Entry 3IR7 (X-ray diffraction, 2.50 A resolution); this record covers chains A and B of the 3 polymer chains in the assembly.

Chain A:
Protein: Respiratory nitrate reductase 1 alpha chain
Organism: Escherichia coli K-12
Notes: EC 1.7.99.4; fragment: NarG
UniProtKB: P09152 (NARG_ECOLI); residues 0-1246 here correspond to UniProt positions 1-1247 (UniProt number = residue number + 1)
Amino-acid sequence (1247 residues; each row starts with the number of its first residue; numbering starts at 0):
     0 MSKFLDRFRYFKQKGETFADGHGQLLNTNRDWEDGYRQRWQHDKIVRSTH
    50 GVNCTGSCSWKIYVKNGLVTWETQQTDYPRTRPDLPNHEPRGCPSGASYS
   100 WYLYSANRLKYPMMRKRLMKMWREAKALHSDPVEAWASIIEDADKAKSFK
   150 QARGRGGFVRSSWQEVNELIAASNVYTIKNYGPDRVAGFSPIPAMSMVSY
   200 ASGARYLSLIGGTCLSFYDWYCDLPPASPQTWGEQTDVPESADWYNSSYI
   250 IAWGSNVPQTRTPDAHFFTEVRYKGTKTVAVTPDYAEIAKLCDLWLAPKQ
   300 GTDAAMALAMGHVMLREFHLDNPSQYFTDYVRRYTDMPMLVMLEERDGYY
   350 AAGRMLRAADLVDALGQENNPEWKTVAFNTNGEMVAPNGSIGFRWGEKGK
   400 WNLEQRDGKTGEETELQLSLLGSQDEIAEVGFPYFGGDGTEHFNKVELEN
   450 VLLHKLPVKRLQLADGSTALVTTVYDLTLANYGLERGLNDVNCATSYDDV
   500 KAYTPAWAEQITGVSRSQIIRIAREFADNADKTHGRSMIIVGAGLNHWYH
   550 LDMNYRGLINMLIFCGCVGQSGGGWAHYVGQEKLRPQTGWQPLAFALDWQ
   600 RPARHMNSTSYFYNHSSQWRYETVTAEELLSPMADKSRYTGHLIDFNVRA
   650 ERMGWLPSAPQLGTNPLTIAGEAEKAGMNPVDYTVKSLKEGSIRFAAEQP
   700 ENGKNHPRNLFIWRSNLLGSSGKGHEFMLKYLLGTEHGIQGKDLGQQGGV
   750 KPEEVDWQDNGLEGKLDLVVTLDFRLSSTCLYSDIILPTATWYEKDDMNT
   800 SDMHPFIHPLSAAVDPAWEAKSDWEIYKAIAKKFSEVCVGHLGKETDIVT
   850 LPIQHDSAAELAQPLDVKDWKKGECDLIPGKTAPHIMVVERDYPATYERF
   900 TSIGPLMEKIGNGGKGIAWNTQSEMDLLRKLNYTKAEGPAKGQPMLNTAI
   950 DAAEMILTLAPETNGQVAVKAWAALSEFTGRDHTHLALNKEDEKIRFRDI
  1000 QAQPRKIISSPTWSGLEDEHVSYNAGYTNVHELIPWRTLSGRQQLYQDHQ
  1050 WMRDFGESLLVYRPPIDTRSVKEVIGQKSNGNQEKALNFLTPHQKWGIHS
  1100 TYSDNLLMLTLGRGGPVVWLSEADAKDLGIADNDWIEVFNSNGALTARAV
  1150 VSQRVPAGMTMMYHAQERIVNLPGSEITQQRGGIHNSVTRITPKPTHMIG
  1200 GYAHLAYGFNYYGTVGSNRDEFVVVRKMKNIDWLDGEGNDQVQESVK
Disordered / not traced: 0, 8-9, 1245-1246
Differences from the reference sequence: engineered mutation S94 (Arg95 in P09152)
Ion coordination: 4Fe-4S cluster Fe: H49, C53, C57, C92; molybdenum(VI) ion: D222 (together with MD1)
Residues lining bound ligands:
  - MD1 (phosphoric acid 4-(2-amino-4-oxo-3,4,5,6,-tetrahydro-pteridin-6-yl)-2-hydroxy-3,4-dimercapto-but-3-en-yl ester guanylate ester), molecule 1: G50, V51, N52, P190, S198, Y220, D222, H546, W712, R713, S714, N715, L716, S719, S720, K722, L771, D772, F773, R774, S776, T788, W791, K794, D822, T1090, H1092, I1097, H1098, S1099, T1100, H1163, H1184, N1185, T1188, N1217, R1218
  - MD1, molecule 2: N52, C53, D222, W252, G253, S254, N255, Q258, T259, R260, V280, T281, P282, D283, A285, P297, Q299, G300, D302, G541, A542, G543, L544, W547, Y577, V578, G579, L1089, P1091, H1092, Q1093, K1094, G1096, I1097, H1098, Y1162, R1218
  - 4Fe-4S cluster (SF4): T48, H49, V51, C53, G55, S56, C57, W59, G91, C92, G95, P262, I1097, Y1101
Swiss-Prot annotation at these positions:
  - binding site ([4Fe-4S] cluster): H49, C53, C57, C92
  - binding site (Mo-bis(molybdopterin guanine dinucleotide)): D222
Reported in the primary citation:
  - 4Fe-4S cluster coordination: H49, C53, C57, C92
  - mutagenesis - R94S: decreased catalytic activity on lapachol
  - mutagenesis - R94S: unchanged catalytic activity on benzyl viologen

Chain B:
Protein: Respiratory nitrate reductase 1 beta chain
Organism: Escherichia coli K-12
Notes: EC 1.7.99.4; fragment: NarH
UniProtKB: P11349 (NARH_ECOLI); residues 1-512 here = UniProt positions 1-512
Amino-acid sequence (512 residues; row label = number of the first residue in the row):
     1 MKIRSQVGMVLNLDKCIGCHTCSVTCKNVWTSREGVEYAWFNNVETKPGQ
    51 GFPTDWENQEKYKGGWIRKINGKLQPRMGNRAMLLGKIFANPHLPGIDDY
   101 YEPFDFDYQNLHTAPEGSKSQPIARPRSLITGERMAKIEKGPNWEDDLGG
   151 EFDKLAKDKNFDNIQKAMYSQFENTFMMYLPRLCEHCLNPACVATCPSGA
   201 IYKREEDGIVLIDQDKCRGWRMCITGCPYKKIYFNWKSGKSEKCIFCYPR
   251 IEAGQPTVCSETCVGRIRYLGVLLYDADAIERAASTENEKDLYQRQLDVF
   301 LDPNDPKVIEQAIKDGIPLSVIEAAQQSPVYKMAMEWKLALPLHPEYRTL
   351 PMVWYVPPLSPIQSAADAGELGSNGILPDVESLRIPVQYLANLLTAGDTK
   401 PVLRALKRMLAMRHYKRAETVDGKVDTRALEEVGLTEAQAQEMYRYLAIA
   451 NYEDRFVVPSSHRELAREAFPEKNGCGFTFGDGCHGSDTKFNLFNSRRID
   501 AIDVTSKTEPHP
Disordered / not traced: 510-512
Ion coordination: 4Fe-4S cluster Fe site 1: C16, C19, C22, C263; 4Fe-4S cluster Fe site 2: C26, C244, C247, C259; 4Fe-4S cluster Fe site 3: C184, C187, C192, C227; 3Fe-4S cluster Fe: C196, C217, C223
Residues lining bound ligands:
  - 3Fe-4S cluster (F3S): T195, C196, P197, S198, A200, I201, I212, C217, R218, G219, W220, R221, M222, C223, S241
  - heme (HEM): I88, F89, W220, R221
  - 4Fe-4S cluster (SF4), molecule 1: C16, I17, G18, C19, H20, T21, C22, V44, P181, T262, C263, V264, G265, I267, R268
  - 4Fe-4S cluster (SF4), molecule 2: C26, W30, F41, N42, L183, C244, I245, F246, C247, T257, V258, C259
  - 4Fe-4S cluster (SF4), molecule 3: C184, E185, H186, C187, P190, A191, C192, V210, C227, P228, Y229, I232, K243
Swiss-Prot annotation at these positions:
  - binding site ([4Fe-4S] cluster): C16, C19, C22, C26, C184, C187, C192, C227, C244, C247, C259, C263
  - binding site ([3Fe-4S] cluster): C196, C217, C223

How chain A and chain B interact:
Pairs across the interface (273):
  S1(A) - S487(B)  hydrogen bond (backbone-side chain)
  S1(A) - T489(B)  hydrogen bond (backbone-side chain)
  S1(A) - F491(B)  hydrogen bond (backbone-backbone)
  K2(A) - D215(B)  salt bridge
  K2(A) - H485(B)
  K2(A) - G486(B)
  K2(A) - S487(B)
  L4(A) - T489(B)
  L4(A) - F491(B)  hydrophobic
  D5(A) - S487(B)
  D5(A) - D488(B)  hydrogen bond (side chain-backbone)
  D5(A) - T489(B)  hydrogen bond
  Q12(A) - D488(B)
  E15(A) - K2(B)
  T16(A) - K2(B)  hydrogen bond (backbone-side chain)
  F17(A) - K2(B)
  F17(A) - R4(B)
  F17(A) - A277(B)
  F17(A) - D278(B)
  A18(A) - A277(B)
  A18(A) - D278(B)  hydrogen bond (backbone-side chain)
  A18(A) - E281(B)
  H21(A) - W66(B)
  H21(A) - N189(B)  hydrogen bond
  H21(A) - E281(B)
  L24(A) - E205(B)
  N28(A) - G486(B)
  N28(A) - S487(B)
  N28(A) - D488(B)  hydrogen bond
  R29(A) - Y202(B)
  R29(A) - R204(B)
  R29(A) - E206(B)  salt bridge
  D30(A) - H485(B)
  D30(A) - G486(B)  hydrogen bond (side chain-backbone)
  D30(A) - R498(B)  salt bridge
  W31(A) - Y202(B)  hydrogen bond
  W31(A) - L211(B)  hydrophobic
  W31(A) - I212(B)
  W31(A) - D213(B)
  W31(A) - Q214(B)
  E32(A) - Y202(B)  hydrogen bond
  E32(A) - R204(B)  salt bridge
  E32(A) - Y248(B)  hydrogen bond (backbone-side chain)
  Y35(A) - W30(B)
  Y35(A) - E242(B)  hydrogen bond
  Y35(A) - I245(B)  hydrophobic
  Y35(A) - Y248(B)
  R36(A) - P249(B)
  R36(A) - E252(B)  salt bridge
  R36(A) - R463(B)
  Q37(A) - T479(B)
  R38(A) - N28(B)  hydrogen bond (side chain-backbone)
  R38(A) - V29(B)  hydrogen bond (side chain-backbone)
  R38(A) - W30(B)
  W39(A) - W30(B)  hydrophobic
  W39(A) - R250(B)
  W39(A) - V258(B)  hydrophobic
  W70(A) - N28(B)
  W70(A) - V29(B)  hydrophobic
  E71(A) - N28(B)
  T72(A) - T262(B)
  Q73(A) - T21(B)
  Q73(A) - T262(B)  hydrogen bond (side chain-backbone)
  Q73(A) - V264(B)
  R79(A) - N451(B)
  R79(A) - E453(B)  salt bridge
  D83(A) - I449(B)
  L84(A) - I449(B)
  P85(A) - R266(B)
  P85(A) - A448(B)
  P85(A) - I449(B)
  N86(A) - R266(B)
  N86(A) - N451(B)
  E88(A) - R266(B)  salt bridge
  E88(A) - Y452(B)
  E88(A) - R455(B)  salt bridge
  P89(A) - E261(B)
  P89(A) - C263(B)
  R90(A) - V264(B)
  G91(A) - V264(B)
  C92(A) - T21(B)
  C92(A) - V264(B)
  P93(A) - C19(B)
  P93(A) - T21(B)
  A96(A) - V24(B)
  A96(A) - T25(B)
  A96(A) - N28(B)  hydrogen bond (backbone-side chain)
  S97(A) - V24(B)
  S99(A) - N28(B)
  W100(A) - Y108(B)
  A105(A) - Y108(B)
  A105(A) - Q109(B)  hydrogen bond (backbone-side chain)
  A105(A) - H112(B)
  N106(A) - Y108(B)
  N106(A) - L111(B)
  N106(A) - H112(B)  hydrogen bond
  R107(A) - H112(B)
  K115(A) - E116(B)  salt bridge
  G153(A) - Q121(B)
  G153(A) - P122(B)
  R154(A) - P115(B)
  R154(A) - G117(B)
  R154(A) - S118(B)  hydrogen bond (backbone-backbone)
  R154(A) - K119(B)
  R154(A) - S120(B)
  R154(A) - Q121(B)
  G155(A) - A114(B)
  G155(A) - P115(B)
  G156(A) - A114(B)  hydrogen bond (backbone-backbone)
  G156(A) - P115(B)
  G156(A) - E116(B)
  F157(A) - H112(B)
  Y244(A) - Y444(B)  hydrogen bond
  Y244(A) - A448(B)
  Y244(A) - I449(B)
  S247(A) - R417(B)  hydrogen bond (backbone-side chain)
  S247(A) - V421(B)
  P257(A) - I17(B)  hydrophobic
  T261(A) - I17(B)
  T261(A) - C19(B)
  T261(A) - V264(B)
  P262(A) - V264(B)  hydrophobic
  A264(A) - I17(B)  hydrophobic
  H265(A) - G265(B)
  H265(A) - R266(B)
  T268(A) - K15(B)
  E269(A) - K15(B)  salt bridge
  E269(A) - R266(B)  salt bridge
  E269(A) - L447(B)
  E269(A) - A448(B)
  R271(A) - D14(B)  salt bridge
  R271(A) - L359(B)
  R271(A) - R413(B)  hydrogen bond (backbone-side chain)
  Y272(A) - N12(B)  hydrogen bond
  Y272(A) - D14(B)  hydrogen bond
  Y272(A) - K15(B)
  Y272(A) - M409(B)
  Y272(A) - M412(B)  hydrophobic
  Y272(A) - K416(B)
  Y272(A) - Y444(B)
  Y272(A) - L447(B)
  Y272(A) - A448(B)
  K273(A) - K416(B)
  K273(A) - R417(B)  hydrogen bond (backbone-backbone)
  K273(A) - T420(B)  hydrogen bond (backbone-side chain)
  K273(A) - Y444(B)
  G274(A) - L377(B)
  G274(A) - R413(B)
  G274(A) - K416(B)
  G274(A) - R417(B)  hydrogen bond (backbone-side chain)
  T275(A) - R413(B)  hydrogen bond (backbone-side chain)
  T275(A) - R417(B)
  K276(A) - I376(B)  hydrogen bond (side chain-backbone)
  K276(A) - L377(B)
  P282(A) - F172(B)
  Y284(A) - T175(B)
  Y284(A) - F176(B)
  Y284(A) - M177(B)
  Y284(A) - P361(B)
  Y284(A) - R384(B)
  A285(A) - M177(B)
  E286(A) - D147(B)
  E286(A) - M177(B)
  E286(A) - Y179(B)  hydrogen bond
  A288(A) - P361(B)
  K289(A) - L13(B)  hydrogen bond (side chain-backbone)
  K289(A) - D14(B)
  K289(A) - C16(B)  hydrogen bond (side chain-backbone)
  K289(A) - M177(B)
  C291(A) - S360(B)
  C291(A) - P361(B)
  D292(A) - P361(B)
  D292(A) - I362(B)  hydrogen bond (backbone-backbone)
  D292(A) - P378(B)
  D292(A) - R413(B)  salt bridge
  L293(A) - I362(B)  hydrophobic
  W294(A) - F172(B)  hydrophobic
  W294(A) - R384(B)
  S516(A) - A368(B)  hydrogen bond (side chain-backbone)
  Q517(A) - A368(B)
  R520(A) - A368(B)  hydrogen bond (side chain-backbone)
  R520(A) - G369(B)
  R520(A) - E370(B)
  R520(A) - I376(B)
  E524(A) - I376(B)
  N528(A) - R417(B)  hydrogen bond
  K531(A) - D422(B)  salt bridge
  R535(A) - T420(B)  hydrogen bond (side chain-backbone)
  L775(A) - L111(B)
  L775(A) - H112(B)
  L780(A) - L111(B)
  L780(A) - Q121(B)
  L780(A) - P122(B)
  Y781(A) - Q121(B)  hydrogen bond
  K1094(A) - G18(B)  hydrogen bond (side chain-backbone)
  K1094(A) - D146(B)  salt bridge
  K1094(A) - D147(B)  salt bridge
  W1095(A) - H20(B)
  W1095(A) - N143(B)
  W1095(A) - D146(B)
  D1103(A) - Y108(B)  hydrogen bond (backbone-side chain)
  L1105(A) - F104(B)
  L1105(A) - D105(B)
  L1105(A) - Y108(B)
  L1106(A) - K27(B)
  L1106(A) - N28(B)
  M1107(A) - V24(B)  hydrophobic
  L1108(A) - F104(B)
  L1108(A) - F106(B)  hydrophobic
  L1108(A) - Y108(B)
  T1109(A) - Y101(B)
  T1109(A) - F104(B)
  T1109(A) - P142(B)
  L1110(A) - H20(B)
  L1110(A) - V24(B)  hydrophobic
  L1110(A) - W40(B)  hydrophobic
  L1110(A) - N143(B)  hydrogen bond (backbone-side chain)
  R1112(A) - W144(B)  hydrogen bond (side chain-backbone)
  R1112(A) - G149(B)  hydrogen bond (side chain-backbone)
  G1113(A) - F106(B)
  G1113(A) - I138(B)
  W1118(A) - D146(B)
  W1118(A) - D147(B)
  E1121(A) - E151(B)
  E1121(A) - F152(B)  hydrogen bond (side chain-backbone)
  K1125(A) - E151(B)  salt bridge
  D1131(A) - G150(B)
  D1131(A) - K154(B)  salt bridge
  N1132(A) - K137(B)  hydrogen bond (backbone-side chain)
  N1132(A) - I138(B)  hydrogen bond (side chain-backbone)
  N1132(A) - E139(B)
  N1132(A) - W144(B)
  W1134(A) - K137(B)
  R1147(A) - I138(B)
  R1147(A) - W144(B)
  V1149(A) - G149(B)
  V1150(A) - G149(B)
  V1150(A) - G150(B)  hydrogen bond (backbone-backbone)
  V1150(A) - E151(B)
  S1151(A) - L148(B)  hydrogen bond (side chain-backbone)
  Q1152(A) - F152(B)
  Q1152(A) - Y169(B)  hydrogen bond (side chain-backbone)
  Q1152(A) - S170(B)
  Q1152(A) - Q171(B)  hydrogen bond (side chain-backbone)
  Q1152(A) - F172(B)
  Q1152(A) - T175(B)  hydrogen bond
  R1153(A) - D147(B)  hydrogen bond (side chain-backbone)
  R1153(A) - F172(B)
  P1155(A) - F172(B)  hydrophobic
  R1167(A) - Q121(B)  hydrogen bond (backbone-side chain)
  R1167(A) - I123(B)
  I1168(A) - L111(B)
  I1168(A) - I123(B)
  I1168(A) - A124(B)  hydrogen bond (backbone-backbone)
  V1169(A) - F106(B)  hydrophobic
  V1169(A) - I123(B)
  V1169(A) - A124(B)
  N1170(A) - F106(B)
  N1170(A) - A124(B)  hydrogen bond (backbone-backbone)
  N1170(A) - P126(B)
  L1171(A) - I123(B)
  R1180(A) - S120(B)
  R1180(A) - Q121(B)  hydrogen bond (side chain-backbone)
  R1180(A) - I123(B)
  W1232(A) - R125(B)
  L1233(A) - S120(B)  hydrogen bond (backbone-side chain)
  D1234(A) - R125(B)  salt bridge
  E1236(A) - R125(B)  salt bridge
  E1236(A) - R134(B)  salt bridge
  N1238(A) - R125(B)  hydrogen bond (backbone-side chain)
  N1238(A) - R134(B)
  Q1240(A) - R125(B)
  Q1240(A) - A136(B)
Also at the interface, not in a pair above, chain A (137 interface residues in all): D33, T75, P82, L108, R116, Y248, Q258, D283, L290, A296, T532, E735, N1104, G1111, D1133, V1154, Q1242
Also at the interface, not in a pair above, chain B (135 interface residues in all): R33, L74, E173, I280, D367, L371, A450, G477

In short:
Chain A and chain B form an interface of 137 and 135 residues respectively, with 61 hydrogen bonds and 21 salt
bridges. Among the polar pairs are K2(A)-D215(B), R29(A)-E206(B) and D30(A)-R498(B). From the paper: R94S of
chain A reduces catalytic activity on lapachol; 4Fe-4S cluster coordination by H49(A), C53(A) and C57(A) among
others.
Chain A is Respiratory nitrate reductase 1 alpha chain and chain B is Respiratory nitrate reductase 1 beta
chain, both from Escherichia coli K-12; the structure, Crystal structure of NarGHI mutant NarG-R94S, was
determined by X-ray diffraction together with 3IR5 and 3IR6 from the same study.
